4KGC - chains D and J of the 10 polymer chains in the assembly; structure by X-ray diffraction, 2.69 A resolution.

[Chain D]
Molecule: Histone H2B 1.1
Source organism: Xenopus laevis
UniProtKB: P02281 (H2B11_XENLA); residues -3 to 122 here correspond to UniProt positions 1-126 (UniProt number = residue number + 4)
Amino-acid sequence (126 residues; numbered -3 to 122; the number before each row is that of its first residue; numbers below 1 keep their minus sign (Met-3 is residue -3)):
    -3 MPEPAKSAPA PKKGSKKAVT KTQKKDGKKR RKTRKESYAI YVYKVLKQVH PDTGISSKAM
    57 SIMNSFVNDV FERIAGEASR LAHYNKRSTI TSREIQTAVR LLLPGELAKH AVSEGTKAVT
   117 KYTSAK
Disordered / not traced: -3 to 27
Curated features (UniProtKB/Swiss-Prot):
  - modified residue: Lys2 (N6-acetyllysine), Lys9 (N6-acetyllysine), Ser11 (Phosphoserine), Lys12 (N6-acetyllysine), Lys17 (N6-acetyllysine)
  - glycosylation: Ser109 (O-linked (GlcNAc) serine)
  - cross-link: Lys117 (Glycyl lysine isopeptide (Lys-Gly) (interchain with G-Cter in ubiquitin))

[Chain J]
Molecule: 145-nt DNA strand
Sequence (145 nucleotides; each row starts with the number of its first residue; numbers below 1 keep their minus sign (DA-72 is residue -72)):
   -72 ATCAATATCC ACCTGCAGAT ACTACCAAAA GTGTATTTGG AAACTGCTCC ATCAAAAGGC
   -12 ATGTTCAGCT GATTCAGCTG AACATGCCTT TTGATGGAGC AGTTTCCAAA TACACTTTTG
    48 GTAGTATCTG CAGGTGGATA TTGAT
Bound ions: Ru ion near DG-15 (its only coordinating residue here)
Ligand contacts: HRU ((ethane-1,2-diamine-kappa~2~N,N')[(1,2,3,4,5,6-eta)-1-methyl-4-(propan-2-yl)cyclohexane-1,2,3,4,5,6-hexayl]ruthenium): DG13, DC14, DC15

[Chain D / chain J interface]
Pairs across the interface (12):
  Lys28(D) with DC-26(J), phosphate contact; DA50(J), hydrogen bond to the phosphate; DG51(J), hydrogen bond to the phosphate
  Thr29(D) with DA50(J), phosphate contact
  Arg30(D) with DT49(J), hydrogen bond to the sugar; DA50(J), phosphate contact
  Lys31(D) with DT49(J), sugar contact; DA50(J), hydrogen bond to the phosphate
  Glu32(D) with DT49(J), phosphate contact
  Ser33(D) with DT49(J), hydrogen bond to the phosphate
  Ile36(D) with DG48(J), phosphate contact
  Tyr37(D) with DG48(J), hydrogen bond to the phosphate
Other interface residues (no listed pair), chain D (9 interface residues in all): Lys40
Other interface residues (no listed pair), chain J (6 interface residues in all): DG-27

[Overview]
9 residues of chain D and 6 residues of chain J are in contact; the contacts include 6 hydrogen bonds. Polar
pairs include Arg30(D)-DT49(J), Lys28(D)-DA50(J) and Lys28(D)-DG51(J). Chain J binds compound HRU.
Chain D is Histone H2B 1.1 (Xenopus laevis) and chain J is a 145-nt DNA strand; the structure, Nucleosome Core
Particle Containing (ETA6-P-CYMENE)-(1, 2-ETHYLENEDIAMINE)-RUTHENIUM, was determined by X-ray diffraction.
